Entry 5FGE (X-ray diffraction, 2.60 A resolution); this record covers chains S and T of the 28 polymer chains in the assembly.

Chain S:
Name: Proteasome subunit alpha type-6
Source organism: Saccharomyces cerevisiae (strain ATCC 204508 / S288c)
Notes: EC 3.4.25.1
Reference sequence: P40302 (PSA6_YEAST); residues 0-233 here correspond to UniProt positions 1-234 (UniProt number = residue number + 1)
Amino-acid sequence (234 residues; each row starts with the number of its first residue; numbering starts at 0):
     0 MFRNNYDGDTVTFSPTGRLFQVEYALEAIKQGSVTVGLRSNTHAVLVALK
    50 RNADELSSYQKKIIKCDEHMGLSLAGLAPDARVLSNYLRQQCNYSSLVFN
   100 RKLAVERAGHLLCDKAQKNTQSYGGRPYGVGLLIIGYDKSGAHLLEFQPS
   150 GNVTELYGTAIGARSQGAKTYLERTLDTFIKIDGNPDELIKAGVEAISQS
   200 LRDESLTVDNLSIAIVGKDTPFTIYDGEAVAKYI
Not modelled in the structure: 0-2
Swiss-Prot annotation at these positions:
  - modified residue: Ser13 (Phosphoserine)
  - cross-link: Lys190 (Glycyl lysine isopeptide (Lys-Gly) (interchain with G-Cter in ubiquitin))

Chain T:
Name: Probable proteasome subunit alpha type-7
Source organism: Saccharomyces cerevisiae (strain ATCC 204508 / S288c)
Notes: EC 3.4.25.1
Reference sequence: P21242 (PSA7_YEAST); residues -3 to 284 here correspond to UniProt positions 1-288 (UniProt number = residue number + 4)
Amino-acid sequence (288 residues; numbered -3 to 284; the number before each row is that of its first residue; numbers below 1 keep their minus sign (Met-3 is residue -3)):
    -3 MTSIGTGYDLSNSVFSPDGRNFQVEYAVKAVENGTTSIGIKCNDGVVFAV
    47 EKLITSKLLVPQKNVKIQVVDRHIGCVYSGLIPDGRHLVNRGREEAASFK
    97 KLYKTPIPIPAFADRLGQYVQAHTLYNSVRPFGVSTIFGGVDKNGAHLYM
   147 LEPSGSYWGYKGAATGKGRQSAKAELEKLVDHHPEGLSAREAVKQAAKII
   197 YLAHEDNKEKDFELEISWCSLSETNGLHKFVKGDLLQEAIDFAQKEINGD
   247 DDEDEDDSDNVMSSDDENAPVATNANATTDQEGDIHLE
Not modelled in the structure: -3 to 1, 245-284
Swiss-Prot annotation at these positions:
  - modified residue: Thr-2 (N-acetylthreonine)

How chain S and chain T interact:
Pairs across the interface (61):
  Asn4(S) - Leu6(T)
  Tyr5(S) - Asp5(T)  hydrogen bond
  Tyr5(S) - Leu6(T)  hydrophobic
  Thr9(S) - Arg126(T)
  Val10(S) - Gln19(T)  hydrogen bond (backbone-side chain)
  Val10(S) - Ser124(T)
  Val10(S) - Val125(T)
  Val10(S) - Arg126(T)
  Thr11(S) - Leu6(T)
  Thr11(S) - Gln19(T)
  Phe12(S) - Gln19(T)  hydrogen bond (backbone-side chain)
  Phe12(S) - Tyr22(T)
  Phe12(S) - Ala23(T)  hydrophobic
  Phe12(S) - Arg126(T)
  Phe12(S) - Pro127(T)
  Ser13(S) - Tyr22(T)
  Pro14(S) - Tyr22(T)  hydrophobic
  Pro14(S) - Lys25(T)
  Thr15(S) - Lys25(T)
  Gly16(S) - Tyr22(T)
  Gly16(S) - Lys25(T)
  Gly16(S) - Ala26(T)
  Leu18(S) - Leu77(T)  hydrophobic
  Leu18(S) - Arg126(T)
  His109(S) - Arg82(T)
  Cys112(S) - Arg82(T)
  Asp113(S) - Arg82(T)  salt bridge
  Asp113(S) - Asn86(T)
  Gln116(S) - Pro79(T)
  Gln116(S) - Asp80(T)
  Gln116(S) - His83(T)  hydrogen bond
  Gln116(S) - Arg126(T)
  Thr119(S) - Arg126(T)  hydrogen bond (backbone-side chain)
  Gln120(S) - Val125(T)
  Gln120(S) - Arg126(T)  hydrogen bond (backbone-backbone)
  Gln120(S) - Pro127(T)
  Gln120(S) - Phe128(T)
  Ser121(S) - Ser124(T)
  Tyr122(S) - Ser124(T)  hydrogen bond (backbone-backbone)
  Ser149(S) - Pro79(T)
  Gly150(S) - Pro79(T)
  Asn151(S) - Ile78(T)
  Asn151(S) - Pro79(T)
  Thr153(S) - Leu55(T)
  Thr153(S) - Asn60(T)
  Glu154(S) - Val56(T)
  Glu154(S) - Lys59(T)
  Glu154(S) - Asn60(T)  hydrogen bond (backbone-side chain)
  Leu155(S) - Leu54(T)
  Leu155(S) - Leu55(T)  hydrophobic
  Leu155(S) - Val56(T)
  Tyr156(S) - Leu54(T)  hydrogen bond (backbone-backbone)
  Tyr156(S) - Leu55(T)
  Tyr156(S) - Val56(T)
  Tyr156(S) - Pro57(T)
  Gly157(S) - Leu54(T)
  Lys168(S) - Leu54(T)
  Leu171(S) - Leu54(T)
  Glu172(S) - Ser52(T)  hydrogen bond
  Glu172(S) - Lys53(T)
  Leu175(S) - Lys53(T)
Other interface residues (no listed pair), chain S (36 interface residues in all): Arg38, Glu105, Lys117, His142, Phe178
Other interface residues (no listed pair), chain T (30 interface residues in all): His119, Asn123, Gly129

Overview:
36 residues of chain S and 30 residues of chain T are in contact, with 10 hydrogen bonds and 1 salt bridge.
Polar pairs include Asp113(S)-Arg82(T), Tyr5(S)-Asp5(T) and Val10(S)-Gln19(T).
Here chain S is Proteasome subunit alpha type-6 and chain T is Probable proteasome subunit alpha type-7, both
from Saccharomyces cerevisiae (strain ATCC 204508 / S288c). Entry 5FGE (Yeast 20S proteasome beta5-H(-2)T-T1A
double mutant in complex with Carfilzomib) was determined by X-ray diffraction (same publication as 5CZ4,
5CZ5, 5CZ6, 5CZ7, 5CZ8, 5CZ9 and 16 further entries).
